7SP4 - chains 1 and E of the 54 polymer chains in the assembly; structure by electron microscopy, 3.71 A resolution.

Chain 1:
Protein: Gene 7 protein
Source organism: Shigella phage Sf6
UniProtKB: Q716G8 (Q716G8_BPSFV); residue numbers follow UniProt; this construct covers 1-160
Amino-acid sequence (160 residues; numbered 1 to 160; the number before each row is that of its first residue):
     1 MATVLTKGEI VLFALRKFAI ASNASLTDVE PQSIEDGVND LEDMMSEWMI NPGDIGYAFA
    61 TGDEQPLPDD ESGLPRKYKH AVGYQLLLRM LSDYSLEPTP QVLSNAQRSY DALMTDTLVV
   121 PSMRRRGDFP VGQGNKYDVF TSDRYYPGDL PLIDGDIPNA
Not modelled in the structure: 1-2, 152-160

Chain E:
Protein: Gene 3 protein
Source organism: Shigella phage Sf6
UniProtKB: Q716H2 (Q716H2_BPSFV); numbering as in UniProt (aligned over 1-708)
Amino-acid sequence (708 residues; numbered 1 to 708; the number before each row is that of its first residue):
     1 MAETLEKKHE RIMLRFDRAY SPQKEVREKC IEATRFARVP GGQWEGATAA GTKLDEQFEK
    61 YPKFEINKVA TELNRIIAEY RNNRITVKFR PGDREASEEL ANKLNGLFRA DYEETDGGEA
   121 CDNAFDDAAT GGFGCFRLTS MLVNEYDPMD DRQRIAIEPI YDPSRSVWFD PDAKKYDKSD
   181 ALWAFCMYSL SPEKYEAEYG KKPPTSLDVT SMTSWEYNWF GADVIYIAKY YEVRKESVDV
   241 ISYRHPITGE IATYDSDQVE DIEDELAIAG FHEVARRSVK RRRVYVSVVD GDGFLEKPRR
   301 IPGEHIPLIP VYGKRWFIDD IERVEGHIAK AMDPQRLYNL QVSMLADTAA QDPGQIPIVG
   361 MEQIRGLEKH WEARNKKRPA FLPLREVRDK SGNIIAGATP AGYTQPAVMN QALAALLQQT
   421 SADIQEVTGG SQAMQQMPSN IAQETVNNLM NRADMASFIY LDNMAKSLKR AGEVWLSMAR
   481 EVYGSEREVR IVNEDGSDDI AVLSAQVVDR QTGAVVALND LSVGRYDVTV DVGPSYTARR
   541 DATVSVLTNV LSSMLPTDPM RPAIQGIILD NIDGEGLDDF KEYNRNQLLI SGIAKPRNEK
   601 EQQIVQQAQM AAQSQPNPEM VLAQAQMVAA QAEAQKATNE TAQTQIKAFT AQQDAMESQA
   661 NTVYKLAQAR NIDDKAVMEA IRLLKDVAES QQQQFQSPPQ SPADLMPS
Not modelled in the structure: 144-151, 430-449, 492-506, 672-708

How chain 1 and chain E interact:
Contacting residue pairs - 32 pairs, chain 1 then chain E:
  Arg126(1) - Tyr61(E)  hydrogen bond (backbone-side chain)
  Arg126(1) - Met344(E)  hydrogen bond
  Arg126(1) - Asp347(E)  salt bridge
  Asp128(1) - Tyr61(E)
  Asp128(1) - Leu340(E)
  Phe129(1) - Leu340(E)  hydrophobic
  Pro130(1) - Arg336(E)
  Pro130(1) - Leu337(E)  hydrophobic
  Pro130(1) - Leu340(E)
  Gly132(1) - Asp333(E)
  Gln133(1) - Lys29(E)
  Gln133(1) - Ala329(E)  hydrogen bond (side chain-backbone)
  Gln133(1) - Met332(E)
  Gln133(1) - Asp333(E)  hydrogen bond (backbone-side chain)
  Tyr137(1) - Lys29(E)
  Tyr137(1) - Glu32(E)  hydrogen bond
  Asp138(1) - Glu28(E)
  Asp138(1) - Lys29(E)
  Asp138(1) - Trp215(E)
  Phe140(1) - Trp215(E)
  Thr141(1) - Trp215(E)  hydrogen bond (backbone-side chain)
  Thr141(1) - Glu216(E)
  Ser142(1) - Glu216(E)
  Arg144(1) - Glu32(E)  salt bridge
  Arg144(1) - Glu45(E)  hydrogen bond (side chain-backbone)
  Arg144(1) - Glu216(E)  salt bridge
  Arg144(1) - Arg336(E)
  Tyr145(1) - Gln43(E)
  Tyr145(1) - Glu45(E)
  Tyr145(1) - Gly46(E)
  Tyr145(1) - Ala47(E)  hydrophobic
  Tyr145(1) - Arg336(E)  hydrogen bond
Other interface residues (no listed pair), chain E (21 interface residues in all): Glu25, Gly42, Trp44

Overview:
13 residues of chain 1 and 21 residues of chain E are in contact, with 8 hydrogen bonds and 3 salt bridges.
Among the polar pairs are Arg126(1)-Asp347(E), Arg144(1)-Glu32(E) and Arg144(1)-Glu216(E).
Here chain 1 is Gene 7 protein and chain E is Gene 3 protein, both from Shigella phage Sf6. Entry 7SP4 (In
situ cryo-EM structure of bacteriophage Sf6 gp3:gp7:gp5 complex in conformation 2 at 3.71A resolution) was
determined by electron microscopy (same publication as 7UKJ, 7SPU, 7SFS and 7SG7).
